PDB entry 1G2M | X-ray diffraction, 3.02 A resolution | chains A and B

[Chain A]
Molecule: Coagulation factor X
From: Homo sapiens
Notes: EC 3.4.21.6; fragment: catalytic domain
UniProt: P00742 (FA10_HUMAN); the construct lacks a stretch of the UniProt sequence and is renumbered around it, so the offset changes along the chain: 16-61 = UniProt 235-280; 62-124 = UniProt 282-344; 125-131 = UniProt 346-352; 132-145 = UniProt 355-368; 4 more segments
Sequence (235 residues; each row starts with the number of its first residue; note: 2 numbers in that range are skipped by the numbering (no residue carries them; nothing is unmodelled there); a row labelled like 131A-131B holds insertion residues (131A, then the next letters in order)):
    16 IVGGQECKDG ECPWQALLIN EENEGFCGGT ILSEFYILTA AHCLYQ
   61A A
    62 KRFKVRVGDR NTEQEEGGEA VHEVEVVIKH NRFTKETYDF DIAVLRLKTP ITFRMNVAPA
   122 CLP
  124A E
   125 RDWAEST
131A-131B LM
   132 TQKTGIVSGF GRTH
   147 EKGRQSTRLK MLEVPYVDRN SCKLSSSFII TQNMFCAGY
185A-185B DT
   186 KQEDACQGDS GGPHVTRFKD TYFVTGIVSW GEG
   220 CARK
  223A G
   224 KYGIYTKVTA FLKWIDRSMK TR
Disulfides: Cys-22/Cys-27, Cys-42/Cys-58, Cys-168/Cys-182, Cys-191/Cys-220
Metal / ion sites: Ca2+: Asp-70, Asn-72, Gln-75, Glu-77, Glu-80
Residues lining bound ligands: R11 (4-{[1-methyl-5-(2-methyl-benzoimidazol-1-ylmethyl)-1H-benzoimidazol-2-ylmethyl]-amino}-benzamidine): His-57, Lys-96, Glu-97, Thr-98, Tyr-99, Phe-174, Asp-189, Ala-190, Cys-191, Gln-192, Ser-195, Val-213, Ser-214, Trp-215, Gly-216, Gly-218, Cys-220, Ala-221, Gly-226, Ile-227
Curated features (UniProtKB/Swiss-Prot):
  - active site (Charge relay system): His-57, Asp-102, Ser-195
Reported in the primary citation:
  - binding site for R11: Asp-189, Ser-195

[Chain B]
Molecule: Coagulation factor X
From: Homo sapiens
Notes: EC 3.4.21.6; fragment: des-gla fragment
UniProt: P00742 (FA10_HUMAN); aligned to UniProt positions 86-140 over residues 385-439 (the alignment contains insertions or deletions, so no single offset holds)
Sequence (94 residues; each row starts with the number of its first residue):
   346 DGDQCETSPC QNQGKCKDGL GEYTCTCLEG FEGKNCELFT RKLCSLDNGD CDQFCHEEQN
   406 SVVCSCARGY TLADNGKACI PTGPYPCGKQ TLER
Not modelled in the structure: 346-384
Disulfides: Cys-389/Cys-400, Cys-396/Cys-409, Cys-411/Cys-424

[How chain A and chain B interact]
Pairs across the interface - 48 pairs, chain A then chain B:
  Asp-24(A) / Leu-437(B)
  Asp-24(A) / Glu-438(B)
  Gly-25(A) / Gln-435(B)
  Gly-25(A) / Thr-436(B)  hydrogen bond (backbone-backbone)
  Gly-25(A) / Leu-437(B)
  Glu-26(A) / Gln-435(B)  hydrogen bond (backbone-side chain)
  Pro-28(A) / Lys-434(B)
  Pro-28(A) / Thr-436(B)
  Trp-29(A) / Gly-433(B)
  Phe-114(A) / Tyr-430(B)
  Arg-115(A) / Tyr-430(B)
  Arg-115(A) / Thr-436(B)
  Met-116(A) / Tyr-430(B)
  Met-116(A) / Thr-436(B)
  Met-116(A) / Leu-437(B)  hydrophobic
  Asn-117(A) / Thr-436(B)  hydrogen bond (backbone-side chain)
  Val-118(A) / Thr-436(B)
  Ala-119(A) / Thr-436(B)
  Pro-120(A) / Cys-432(B)
  Pro-120(A) / Gly-433(B)  hydrogen bond (backbone-backbone)
  Ala-121(A) / Cys-432(B)
  Ala-121(A) / Gly-433(B)
  Cys-122(A) / Cys-432(B)  disulfide
  Cys-122(A) / Gly-433(B)  hydrogen bond (side chain-backbone)
  Leu-123(A) / Phe-399(B)
  Pro-124(A) / Phe-399(B)  hydrophobic
  Glu-124A(A) / Phe-399(B)
  Glu-124A(A) / His-401(B)  salt bridge
  Asp-126(A) / His-401(B)
  Trp-127(A) / Asn-393(B)
  Trp-127(A) / Gln-398(B)  hydrogen bond (side chain-backbone)
  Trp-127(A) / Phe-399(B)  hydrophobic
  Trp-127(A) / Cys-400(B)
  Trp-127(A) / His-401(B)
  Arg-202(A) / Gln-435(B)
  Phe-203(A) / Asn-393(B)
  Phe-203(A) / Asp-397(B)
  Lys-204(A) / Cys-396(B)  hydrogen bond (side chain-backbone)
  Asp-205(A) / Gly-433(B)
  Asp-205(A) / Lys-434(B)  hydrogen bond (backbone-side chain)
  Thr-206(A) / Gln-398(B)
  Thr-206(A) / Cys-432(B)
  Thr-206(A) / Gly-433(B)
  Thr-206(A) / Lys-434(B)  hydrogen bond
  Tyr-207(A) / Gly-433(B)  hydrogen bond (backbone-backbone)
  Tyr-207(A) / Gln-435(B)
  Phe-208(A) / Gln-398(B)
  Phe-208(A) / Phe-399(B)  hydrophobic
Interface residues without a listed pair, chain A (27 interface residues in all): Thr-131
Interface residues without a listed pair, chain B (18 interface residues in all): Asp-392, Ala-412, Tyr-415
Inter-chain disulfides: Cys-122(A)/Cys-432(B)

[Overview]
The interface between chain A and chain B involves 27 residues on one side and 18 on the other, with 1
disulfide bond, 10 hydrogen bonds and 1 salt bridge. Polar contacts include Glu-124A(A)/His-401(B),
Glu-26(A)/Gln-435(B) and Asn-117(A)/Thr-436(B). Bound to chain A: compound R11. From the paper: a binding site
for R11 at Asp-189(A) and Ser-195(A).
Chain A is Coagulation factor X and chain B is Coagulation factor X, both from Homo sapiens; the structure,
Factor xa inhibitor complex, was determined by X-ray diffraction together with 1OYQ, 1G30, 1G32, 1G36 and 1G2L
from the same study.
